3MG6 - chains T and U of the 28 polymer chains in the assembly; structure by X-ray diffraction, 2.60 A resolution.

# Chain T
Molecule: Proteasome component C1
Source organism: Saccharomyces cerevisiae
Notes: EC 3.4.25.1
Reference sequence: P21242 (PSA3_YEAST); the construct lacks a stretch of the UniProt sequence and is renumbered around it, so the offset changes along the chain: 1-180 = UniProt 1-180; 181-199 = UniProt 184-202; 201-206 = UniProt 203-208; 207-218 = UniProt 211-222; 1 more segments
Sequence (248 residues; numbered 1 to 241 plus 8 insertion-coded residues; 1 number in that range is skipped by the numbering (no residue carries it; nothing is unmodelled there); the number before each row is that of its first residue; a row labelled like 180A-180C holds insertion residues (180A, then the next letters in order)):
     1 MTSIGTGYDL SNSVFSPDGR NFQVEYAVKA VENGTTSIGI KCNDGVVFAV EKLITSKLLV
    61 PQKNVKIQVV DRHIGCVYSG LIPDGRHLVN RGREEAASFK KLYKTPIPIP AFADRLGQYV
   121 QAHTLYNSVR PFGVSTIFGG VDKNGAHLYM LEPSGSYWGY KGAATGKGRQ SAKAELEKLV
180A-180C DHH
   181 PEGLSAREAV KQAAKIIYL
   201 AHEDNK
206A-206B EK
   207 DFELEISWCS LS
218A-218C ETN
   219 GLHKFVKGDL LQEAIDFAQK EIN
Unresolved in the structure: 1-11
UniProt features mapped onto this chain:
  - modified residue: Thr2 (N-acetylthreonine)

# Chain U
Molecule: Proteasome component C7-alpha
Source organism: Saccharomyces cerevisiae
Notes: EC 3.4.25.1
Reference sequence: P21243 (PSA6_YEAST); the construct lacks a stretch of the UniProt sequence and is renumbered around it, so the offset changes along the chain: -3 to 34 = UniProt 1-38; 35-143 = UniProt 40-148; 144-179 = UniProt 150-185; 180-184 = UniProt 191-195; 2 more segments
Sequence (252 residues; each row starts with the number of its first residue; note: 1 number in that range is skipped by the numbering (no residue carries it; nothing is unmodelled there); a row labelled like 179A-179E holds insertion residues (179A, then the next letters in order); numbers below 1 keep their minus sign (Met-3 is residue -3)):
    -3 MSGAAAASAA GYDRHITIFS PEGRLYQVEY AFKATNQT
   34A N
    35 INSLAVRGKD CTVVISQKKV PDKLLDPTTV SYIFCISRTI GMVVNGPIPD ARNAALRAKA
    95 EAAEFRYKYG YDMPCDVLAK RMANLSQIYT QRAYMRPLGV ILTFVSVDE
  143A E
   144 LGPSIYKTDP AGYYVGYKAT ATGPKQQEIT TNLENH
179A-179E FKKSK
   180 IDHIN
184G-184H EE
   185 SWEKVVEFAI THMIDALGTE FSKNDLEVGV ATKD
   220 KFFTLSAENI EERLVAIAEQ D
Unresolved in the structure: -3 to 5

# Chain T / chain U interface
Residue-residue contacts (64):
  Ser13(T) - Gln23(U)
  Ser13(T) - Tyr128(U)
  Ser13(T) - Arg130(U)
  Val14(T) - His11(U)
  Val14(T) - Gln23(U)
  Phe15(T) - Gln23(U)  hydrogen bond (backbone-side chain)
  Phe15(T) - Tyr26(U)
  Phe15(T) - Ala27(U)  hydrophobic
  Phe15(T) - Ala30(U)  hydrophobic
  Phe15(T) - Arg130(U)
  Phe15(T) - Pro131(U)
  Phe15(T) - Gly133(U)
  Ser16(T) - Tyr26(U)
  Pro17(T) - Tyr26(U)
  Asp18(T) - Lys29(U)
  Gly19(T) - Tyr26(U)
  Gly19(T) - Ala30(U)
  Gly19(T) - Gln33(U)
  Arg20(T) - Gln33(U)
  Asp114(T) - Arg86(U)
  Gln118(T) - Arg86(U)  hydrogen bond (side chain-backbone)
  Gln118(T) - Asn87(U)
  Gln118(T) - Leu90(U)
  Gln121(T) - Pro83(U)
  Gln121(T) - Asp84(U)
  Gln121(T) - Asn87(U)  hydrogen bond
  Gln121(T) - Arg130(U)
  Gln121(T) - Leu132(U)
  Thr124(T) - Arg130(U)  hydrogen bond (backbone-side chain)
  Leu125(T) - Asn87(U)
  Leu125(T) - Tyr128(U)
  Leu125(T) - Met129(U)
  Leu125(T) - Arg130(U)  hydrogen bond (backbone-backbone)
  Leu125(T) - Leu132(U)  hydrophobic
  Tyr126(T) - Tyr128(U)
  Tyr126(T) - Met129(U)  hydrophobic
  Asn127(T) - Ala127(U)
  Ser154(T) - Pro83(U)
  Gly155(T) - Pro83(U)
  Ser156(T) - Ile82(U)
  Ser156(T) - Pro83(U)
  Tyr157(T) - Arg86(U)  hydrogen bond (backbone-side chain)
  Trp158(T) - Leu59(U)  hydrophobic
  Trp158(T) - Thr63(U)
  Trp158(T) - Val64(U)  hydrophobic
  Trp158(T) - Ser65(U)
  Trp158(T) - Tyr66(U)
  Trp158(T) - Ile82(U)  hydrophobic
  Trp158(T) - Arg86(U)
  Gly159(T) - Leu59(U)
  Gly159(T) - Asp60(U)  hydrogen bond (backbone-backbone)
  Gly159(T) - Thr63(U)  hydrogen bond (backbone-side chain)
  Tyr160(T) - Leu58(U)
  Tyr160(T) - Leu59(U)
  Tyr160(T) - Asp60(U)
  Lys161(T) - Lys57(U)
  Lys161(T) - Leu58(U)  hydrogen bond (backbone-backbone)
  Lys161(T) - Leu59(U)
  Gly162(T) - Leu58(U)
  Lys173(T) - Leu58(U)
  Leu176(T) - Leu58(U)  hydrophobic
  Glu177(T) - Leu58(U)
  Val180(T) - Leu58(U)  hydrophobic
  Asp180A(T) - Lys57(U)  salt bridge
Interface residues without a listed pair, chain T (32 interface residues in all): Asn12, Asn21, Lys41
Interface residues without a listed pair, chain U (30 interface residues in all): Asp56, Pro61

# In short
32 residues of chain T face 30 of chain U across their interface; the contacts include 9 hydrogen bonds and 1
salt bridge. Among the polar pairs are Asp180A(T)-Lys57(U), Phe15(T)-Gln23(U) and Gln118(T)-Arg86(U).
Here chain T is Proteasome component C1 and chain U is Proteasome component C7-alpha, both from Saccharomyces
cerevisiae. Entry 3MG6 (Structure of yeast 20S open-gate proteasome with Compound 6) was determined by X-ray
diffraction together with 3MG0, 3MG7, 3MG8 and 3MG4 from the same study.
